3IMY - chain A; structure by X-ray diffraction, 2.55 A resolution.

[Chain A]
Name: Thyroid hormone receptor beta
Organism: Homo sapiens
Reference sequence: P10828 (THB_HUMAN); residues 202-461 here = UniProt positions 202-461
Amino-acid sequence (261 residues; row label = number of the first residue in the row):
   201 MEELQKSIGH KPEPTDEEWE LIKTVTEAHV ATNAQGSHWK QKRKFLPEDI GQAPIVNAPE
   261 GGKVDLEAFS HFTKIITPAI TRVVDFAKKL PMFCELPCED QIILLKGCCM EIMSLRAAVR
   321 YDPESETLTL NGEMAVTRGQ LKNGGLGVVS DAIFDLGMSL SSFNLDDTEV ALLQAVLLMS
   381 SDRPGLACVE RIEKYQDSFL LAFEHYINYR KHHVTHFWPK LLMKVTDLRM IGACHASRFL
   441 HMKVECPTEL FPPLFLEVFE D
Not modelled in the structure: 253-262
Sequence notes: initiating methionine (201)
Modified residues: Cys294 (s-(dimethylarsenic)cysteine; CAS); Cys388 (s-(dimethylarsenic)cysteine; CAS); Cys434 (s-(dimethylarsenic)cysteine; CAS)
Small-molecule neighbours: B72 ({4-[4-hydroxy-3-(1-methylethyl)benzyl]-3,5-dimethylphenoxy}acetic acid): Phe269, Phe272, Thr273, Ile275, Ile276, Ala279, Arg282, Met310, Met313, Ser314, Arg316, Ala317, Arg320, Leu330, Asn331, Gly332, Leu341, Gly344, Gly345, Leu346, Ile353, His435, Met442, Phe455
What the authors report for this chain:
  - binding site for B72: Arg282, Arg316, Arg320, His435
  - contacts within the chain: Arg282-Asn331 (hydrogen bond)
  - specificity-determining residues: Asn331
  - contacts within the chain: Arg282-Asn331 (hydrogen bond) (from molecular simulation)

[Overview]
Bound to chain A: compound B72. From the paper: a binding site for B72 at Arg282, Arg316 and Arg320 among
others; the specificity determinant Asn331.
Chain A is Thyroid hormone receptor beta (Homo sapiens); the structure, Structure of TR-beta bound to
selective thyromimetic GC-1, was determined by X-ray diffraction together with 3ILZ and 3HZF from the same
study.
